Entry 8D21 (electron microscopy, 3.96 A resolution); this record covers chains B and C of the 12 polymer chains in the assembly.

== Chain B (and C) ==
Name: Hemagglutinin HA2 chain
Organism: Influenza A virus
Notes: chain C of this document is another copy of the same molecule, construct and numbering; everything in this record applies to it too
UniProt: Q289M7 (HEMA_I00A1); residues 1-176 here correspond to UniProt positions 344-519 (UniProt number = residue number + 343)
Sequence (222 residues; each row starts with the number of its first residue):
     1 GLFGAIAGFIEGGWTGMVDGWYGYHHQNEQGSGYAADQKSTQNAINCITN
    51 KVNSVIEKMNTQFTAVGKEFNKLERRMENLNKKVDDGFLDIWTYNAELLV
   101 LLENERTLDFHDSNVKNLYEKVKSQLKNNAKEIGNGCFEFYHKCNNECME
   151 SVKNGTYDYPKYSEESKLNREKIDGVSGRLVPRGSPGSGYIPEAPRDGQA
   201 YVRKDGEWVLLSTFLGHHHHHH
Disordered / not traced: 174-222
Differences from the reference sequence: conflict Cys47 (Gly390 in Q289M7); expression tag (177-222)
Swiss-Prot annotation at these positions:
  - glycosylation: Asn154 (N-linked (GlcNAc...) asparagine)
Cystine bridges: Cys144-Cys148
Covalently attached groups: N-acetylglucosamine (NAG) linked to Asn154

== Chain B / chain C interface ==
Residue-residue contacts - 29 pairs, chain B then chain C:
  Gly4(B) - Asn43(C)
  Ala5(B) - Asn43(C)
  Arg76(B) - Glu69(C)  hydrogen bond (side chain-backbone)
  Arg76(B) - Phe70(C)
  Met77(B) - Met77(C)  hydrophobic
  Asn79(B) - Lys68(C)
  Leu80(B) - Lys68(C)
  Lys83(B) - Asn81(C)  hydrogen bond
  Lys83(B) - Asp85(C)  salt bridge
  Val84(B) - Val84(C)  hydrophobic
  Val84(B) - Phe88(C)
  Gly87(B) - Phe88(C)
  Phe88(B) - Phe88(C)  hydrophobic
  Asp90(B) - Asn60(C)
  Ile91(B) - Ile91(C)  hydrophobic
  Ile91(B) - Trp92(C)
  Thr93(B) - Asn60(C)
  Tyr94(B) - Val55(C)  hydrogen bond (side chain-backbone)
  Tyr94(B) - Lys58(C)
  Tyr94(B) - Met59(C)  hydrophobic
  Tyr94(B) - Leu99(C)
  Asn95(B) - Asn95(C)  hydrogen bond
  Glu97(B) - Lys58(C)  salt bridge
  Leu98(B) - Lys58(C)
  Leu101(B) - Lys58(C)
  Leu102(B) - Leu99(C)  hydrophobic
  Leu102(B) - Glu103(C)
  Arg106(B) - Arg106(C)
  Asp109(B) - Arg106(C)  salt bridge
Interface residues without a listed pair, chain C (24 interface residues in all): Ser54, Ala65, Gly67, Glu74, Leu80

== In short ==
21 residues of chain B face 24 of chain C across their interface, with 4 hydrogen bonds and 3 salt bridges.
Polar contacts include Lys83(B)-Asp85(C), Glu97(B)-Lys58(C) and Asp109(B)-Arg106(C). N-acetylglucosamine is
covalently linked to Asn154(B).
Chain B and chain C are both Hemagglutinin HA2 chain (Influenza A virus); the structure, Cryo-EM structure of
the VRC321 clinical trial, vaccine-elicited, human antibody 1B06 in complex with a stabilized ..., was
determined by electron microscopy.
